3KF2 - chains C and B of the 4 polymer chains in the assembly; structure by X-ray diffraction, 2.50 A resolution.

Chain C:
Name: 19-mer peptide from Genome polyprotein
Notes: fragment: NS4a peptide
Reference sequence: Q6GYR8 (Q6GYR8_9HEPC); residues 21-39 here correspond to UniProt positions 1682-1700 (UniProt number = residue number + 1661)
Chain sequence (23 residues; row label = number of the first residue in the row):
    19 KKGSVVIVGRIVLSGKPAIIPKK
Not modelled in the structure: 19-20, 37-41
Sequence notes: expression tag (19-20, 40-41)

Chain B:
Name: Polyprotein
Organism: Hepatitis C virus
Notes: EC 3.4.21.98; fragment: NS3 protease domain
Reference sequence: B1PBR5 (B1PBR5_9HEPC); residues 1-181 here correspond to UniProt positions 149-329 (UniProt number = residue number + 148)
Chain sequence (200 residues; numbered -10 to 189; the number before each row is that of its first residue; numbers below 1 keep their minus sign (Met-10 is residue -10)):
   -10 MASMTGGQQMGAPITAYAQQTRGLLGCIITSLTGRDKNQVEGEVQIVSTA
    40 TQTFLATCINGVCWTVYHGAGTRTIASPKGPVIQMYTNVDQDLVGWPAPQ
    90 GSRSLTPCTCGSSDLYLVTRHADVIPVRRRGDSRGSLLSPRPISYLKGSS
   140 GGPLLCPAGHAVGLFRAAVCTRGVAKAVDFIPVENLETTMRSGSHHHHHH
Not modelled in the structure: -10 to 0, 182-189
Sequence notes: expression tag (-10 to 0, 182-189); engineered mutation Glu176 (Gly324 in B1PBR5)
Ion coordination: Zn2+: Cys97, Cys99, Cys145

Chain C / chain B interface:
Pairs across the interface (8):
  Leu31(C) - Thr4(B)
  Ser32(C) - Thr4(B)
  Ser32(C) - Ala5(B)
  Ser32(C) - Tyr6(B)
  Gly33(C) - Tyr6(B)
  Lys34(C) - Tyr6(B)
  Lys34(C) - Ala7(B)  hydrogen bond (side chain-backbone)
  Pro35(C) - Tyr6(B)
Other interface residues (no listed pair), chain B (5 interface residues in all): Gln8

In short:
Chain C and chain B each contribute 5 residues to their interface; the contacts include 1 hydrogen bond. Its
one hydrogen-bonded contact is Lys34(C)-Ala7(B). Cys97(B), Cys99(B) and Cys145(B) form the Zn2+ site.
Chain C is a 19-mer peptide from Genome polyprotein and chain B is Polyprotein (Hepatitis C virus); the
structure, The HCV NS3/NS4A protease apo structure, was determined by X-ray diffraction (same publication as
3KEE).
